PDB entry 4LU5 | X-ray diffraction, 2.90 A resolution | chains A and B of the 6 polymer chains in the assembly

[Chain A (and B)]
Molecule: A33R
Source organism: Vaccinia virus
Notes: fragment: ectodomain; chain B of this document is another copy of the same molecule, construct and numbering; everything in this record applies to it too
UniProtKB: Q71TT1 (Q71TT1_9POXV); residues 89-185 here = UniProt positions 89-185
Sequence (97 residues; each row starts with the number of its first residue):
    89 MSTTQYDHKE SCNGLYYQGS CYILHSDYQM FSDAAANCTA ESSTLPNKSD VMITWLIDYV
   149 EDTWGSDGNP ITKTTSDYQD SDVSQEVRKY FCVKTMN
Disordered / not traced: 89-97, 166 (chain B: 89-97, 165-166)
Differences from the reference sequence: engineered mutation Met89 (Ser in Q71TT1), Met118 (Leu in Q71TT1), Ala123 (Lys in Q71TT1), Met140 (Leu in Q71TT1)
Cystine bridges: Cys100-Cys109, Cys126-Cys180

[Interface between chain A and chain B]
Contacting residue pairs (17; chain A residue first):
  Asn101(A) - Trp143(B)
  Gly102(A) - Trp143(B)
  Gly102(A) - Tyr147(B)
  Leu103(A) - Leu103(B)  hydrophobic
  Tyr110(A) - Tyr147(B)
  Leu112(A) - Asp146(B)
  Leu112(A) - Tyr147(B)  hydrogen bond (backbone-side chain)
  Ser114(A) - Asp146(B)
  Trp143(A) - Asn101(B)  hydrogen bond
  Trp143(A) - Gly102(B)
  Asp146(A) - Leu112(B)
  Asp146(A) - Ser114(B)  hydrogen bond
  Tyr147(A) - Gly102(B)
  Tyr147(A) - Tyr110(B)  hydrogen bond (side chain-backbone)
  Tyr147(A) - Leu112(B)  hydrogen bond (side chain-backbone)
  Tyr147(A) - Phe179(B)  hydrophobic
  Phe179(A) - Tyr147(B)
Also at the interface, not in a pair above, chain A (12 interface residues in all): Cys100, Ile111
Also at the interface, not in a pair above, chain B (12 interface residues in all): Cys100, Ile111

[Summary]
Chain A and chain B each contribute 12 residues to their interface, with 5 hydrogen bonds. Polar contacts
include Leu112(A)-Tyr147(B), Trp143(A)-Asn101(B) and Asp146(A)-Ser114(B).
Both chains are A33R (Vaccinia virus). Entry 4LU5 (Structure of murine IgG2a A20G2-Fab in complex with
vaccinia antigen A33R at the resolution of 2.9 ...) was determined by X-ray diffraction (same publication as
4LQF).
